2NVZ - chains T and B of the 13 polymer chains in the assembly; structure by X-ray diffraction, 4.30 A resolution (low resolution: residue-level contacts below are approximate; hydrogen-bond / salt-bridge calls are withheld).

Chain T:
Molecule: 28-MER DNA template strand
Sequence (28 nucleotides; row label = number of the first residue in the row):
     1 CTACCGATAAGCAGACGATCCTCTCGAT

Chain B:
Protein: DNA-directed RNA polymerase II 140 kDa polypeptide
From: Saccharomyces cerevisiae
Notes: EC 2.7.7.6
UniProtKB: P08518 (RPB2_YEAST); numbering as in UniProt (aligned over 1-1224)
Amino-acid sequence (1224 residues; numbered 1 to 1224; the number before each row is that of its first residue):
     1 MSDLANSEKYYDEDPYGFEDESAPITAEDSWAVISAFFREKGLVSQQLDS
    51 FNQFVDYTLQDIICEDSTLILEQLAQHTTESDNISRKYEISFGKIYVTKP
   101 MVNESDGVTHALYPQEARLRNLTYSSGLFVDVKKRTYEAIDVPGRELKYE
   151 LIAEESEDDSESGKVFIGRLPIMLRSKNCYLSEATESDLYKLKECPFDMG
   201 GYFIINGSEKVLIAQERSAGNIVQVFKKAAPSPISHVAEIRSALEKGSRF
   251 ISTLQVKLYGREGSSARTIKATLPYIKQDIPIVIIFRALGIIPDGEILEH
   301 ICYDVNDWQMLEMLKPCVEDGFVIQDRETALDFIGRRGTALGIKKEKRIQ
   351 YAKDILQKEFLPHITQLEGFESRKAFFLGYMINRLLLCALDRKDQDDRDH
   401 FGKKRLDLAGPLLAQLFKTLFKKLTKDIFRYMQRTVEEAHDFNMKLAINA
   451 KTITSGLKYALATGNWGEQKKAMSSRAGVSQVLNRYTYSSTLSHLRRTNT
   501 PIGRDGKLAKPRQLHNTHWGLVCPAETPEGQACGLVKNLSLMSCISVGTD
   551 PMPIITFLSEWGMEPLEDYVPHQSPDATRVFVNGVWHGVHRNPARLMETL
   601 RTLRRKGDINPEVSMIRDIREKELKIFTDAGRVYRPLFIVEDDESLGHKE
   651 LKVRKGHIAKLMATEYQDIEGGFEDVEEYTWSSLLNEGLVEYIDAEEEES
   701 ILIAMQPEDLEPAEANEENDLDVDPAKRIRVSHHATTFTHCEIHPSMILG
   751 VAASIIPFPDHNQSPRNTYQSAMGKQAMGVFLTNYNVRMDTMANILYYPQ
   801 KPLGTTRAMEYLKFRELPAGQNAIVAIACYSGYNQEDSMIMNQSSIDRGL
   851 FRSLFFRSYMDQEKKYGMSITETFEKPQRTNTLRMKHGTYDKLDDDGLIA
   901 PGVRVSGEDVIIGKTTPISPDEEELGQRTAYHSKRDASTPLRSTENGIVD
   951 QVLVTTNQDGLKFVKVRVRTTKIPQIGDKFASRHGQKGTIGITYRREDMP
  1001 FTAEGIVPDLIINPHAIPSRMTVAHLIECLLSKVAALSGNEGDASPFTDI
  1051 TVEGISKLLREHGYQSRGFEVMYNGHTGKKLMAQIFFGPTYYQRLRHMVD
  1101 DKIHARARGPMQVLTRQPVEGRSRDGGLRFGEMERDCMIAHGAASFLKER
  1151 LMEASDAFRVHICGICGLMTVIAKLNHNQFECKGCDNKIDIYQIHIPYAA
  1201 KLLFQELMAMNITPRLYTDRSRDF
Unresolved in the structure: 1-19, 71-89, 133-163, 249-250, 336-344, 438-445, 503-508, 669-677, 715-721, 733-734, 920-934, 1224
Metal / ion sites: Mg2+: Asp-837 (together with UTP) (shared with 2 residues of chain A); Zn2+: Cys-1166, Cys-1182, Cys-1185
Residues lining bound ligands: UTP (uridine 5'-triphosphate): Arg-766, Tyr-769, Asp-837, Gly-985, Lys-987, Arg-1020
Reported in the primary citation:
  - Mg2+ coordination: Asp-837

Interface between chain T and chain B:
Pairs across the interface - 19 pairs, chain T then chain B:
  DC12(T) / Pro-233(B)
  DC20(T) / Arg-1129(B)
  DC20(T) / Gly-1131(B)
  DC20(T) / Glu-1132(B)
  DC21(T) / Leu-1128(B)
  DC21(T) / Arg-1129(B)
  DT22(T) / Gly-1121(B)
  DT22(T) / Arg-1122(B)
  DC23(T) / Met-792(B)
  DC23(T) / Arg-857(B)
  DC23(T) / Arg-1122(B)
  DC23(T) / Ser-1123(B)
  DT24(T) / Met-792(B)
  DT24(T) / Arg-857(B)
  DC25(T) / Lys-210(B)
  DC25(T) / Thr-791(B)
  DG26(T) / Asn-206(B)
  DG26(T) / Lys-210(B)
  DG26(T) / Ala-462(B)
Also at the interface, not in a pair above, chain T (10 interface residues in all): DG11, DT19
Also at the interface, not in a pair above, chain B (22 interface residues in all): Ser-208, Ser-232, Thr-463, Val-482, Arg-942, Glu-1120, Met-1133, Glu-1134

Summary:
10 residues of chain T and 22 residues of chain B are in contact. Ligands of chain B: UTP. The Zn2+ site is
built by Cys-1166(B), Cys-1182(B) and Cys-1185(B). From the paper: Mg2+ coordination by Asp-837(B).
Chain T is 28-MER DNA template strand and chain B is DNA-directed RNA polymerase II 140 kDa polypeptide
(Saccharomyces cerevisiae); the structure, RNA Polymerase II elongation complex with UTP, updated 11/2006, was
determined by X-ray diffraction together with 2E2H, 2E2I, 2E2J, 2NVQ, 2NVT, 2NVX, 2NVY and 2YU9 from the same
study.
